PDB entry 8FLU | electron microscopy, 2.76 A resolution | chains B and N of the 6 polymer chains in the assembly

[Chain B]
Molecule: Guanine nucleotide-binding protein G(I)/G(S)/G(T) subunit beta-1
Source organism: Homo sapiens
UniProtKB: P62873 (GBB1_HUMAN); residues 2-340 here = UniProt positions 2-340
Amino-acid sequence (340 residues; numbered 1 to 340; the number before each row is that of its first residue):
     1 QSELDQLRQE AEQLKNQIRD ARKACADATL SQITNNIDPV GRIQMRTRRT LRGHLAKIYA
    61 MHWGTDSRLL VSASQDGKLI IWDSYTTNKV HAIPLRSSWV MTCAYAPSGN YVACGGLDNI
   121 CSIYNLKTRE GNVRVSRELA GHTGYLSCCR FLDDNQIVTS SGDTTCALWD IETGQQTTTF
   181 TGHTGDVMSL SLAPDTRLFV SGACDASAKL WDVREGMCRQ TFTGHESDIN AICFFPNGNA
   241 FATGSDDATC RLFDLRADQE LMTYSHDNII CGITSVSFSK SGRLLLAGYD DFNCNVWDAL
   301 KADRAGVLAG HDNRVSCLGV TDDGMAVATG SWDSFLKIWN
Unresolved in the structure: 1-3
Sequence notes: expression tag (1)
UniProt features mapped onto this chain:
  - modified residue: Ser2 (N-acetylserine), His266 (Phosphohistidine)
  - natural variant: Leu30 (L30F: In MRD42; uncertain significance), Arg52 (R52G: In MRD42), Gly64 (G64V: In MRD42), Asp76 (D76E: In MRD42; D76G: In MRD42), Gly77 (G77S: In MRD42), Lys78 (K78R: In MRD42), Ile80 (I80N: In MRD42; I80T: In MRD42), His91 (H91R: In MRD42; uncertain significance), Ala92 (A92T: In MRD42), Pro94 (P94S: In MRD42), Leu95 (L95P: In MRD42), Arg96 (R96L: In MRD42), 5 further natural variant entries in UniProt

[Chain N]
Molecule: Nanobody35
Source organism: Lama glama
Notes: antibody fragment or engineered binder
Amino-acid sequence (128 residues; numbered 1 to 128; the number before each row is that of its first residue):
     1 QVQLQESGGG LVQPGGSLRL SCAASGFTFS NYKMNWVRQA PGKGLEWVSD ISQSGASISY
    61 TGSVKGRFTI SRDNAKNTLY LQMNSLKPED TAVYYCARCP APFTRDCFDV TSTTYAYRGQ
   121 GTQVTVSS
Unresolved in the structure: 127-128
Disulfide bonds: Cys22-Cys96, Cys99-Cys107

[Chain B / chain N interface]
Pairs across the interface (24):
  Glu12(B) with Gln3(N), hydrogen bond
  Lys15(B) with Gln1(N); Gln3(N), hydrogen bond
  Arg19(B) with Gln1(N)
  Thr184(B) with Thr114(N)
  Cys204(B) with Ala116(N); Tyr117(N), hydrogen bond (backbone-side chain)
  Asp205(B) with Ala116(N); Tyr117(N)
  Ala206(B) with Tyr117(N), hydrogen bond (backbone-side chain)
  Glu226(B) with Val2(N); Gly26(N); Phe27(N); Tyr32(N); Arg98(N), hydrogen bond (backbone-side chain)
  Ser227(B) with Arg98(N); Pro100(N), hydrogen bond (side chain-backbone); Ala101(N); Tyr117(N), hydrogen bond (backbone-side chain)
  Asp228(B) with Tyr117(N), hydrogen bond
  Asp246(B) with Pro102(N)
  Asp247(B) with Tyr32(N); Pro102(N)
  Ile270(B) with Phe103(N), hydrophobic
Interface residues without a listed pair, chain B (16 interface residues in all): Thr223, Gly224, His225
Interface residues without a listed pair, chain N (15 interface residues in all): Thr28

[Summary]
16 residues of chain B and 15 residues of chain N are in contact; the contacts include 8 hydrogen bonds. Among
the polar pairs are Glu12(B)-Gln3(N), Lys15(B)-Gln3(N) and Cys204(B)-Tyr117(N).
Chain B is Guanine nucleotide-binding protein G(I)/G(S)/G(T) subunit beta-1 (Homo sapiens) and chain N is
Nanobody35 (Lama glama); the structure, Human PTH1R in complex with LA-PTH and Gs, was determined by electron
microscopy (same publication as 8FLQ, 8FLR, 8FLS and 8FLT).
